PDB entry 7O0X | electron microscopy, 2.44 A resolution | chains an and bn of the 87 polymer chains in the assembly

Chain an:
Name: LHC domain-containing protein
From: Gemmatimonas phototrophica
UniProt: A0A143BHS7 (A0A143BHS7_9BACT); residue numbers follow UniProt; this construct covers 1-71
Amino-acid sequence (71 residues; each row starts with the number of its first residue):
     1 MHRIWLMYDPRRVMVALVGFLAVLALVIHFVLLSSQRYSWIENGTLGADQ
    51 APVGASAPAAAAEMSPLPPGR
Modified residues: Met1 (N-formylmethionine; FME)
Residues lining bound ligands:
  - bacteriochlorophyll a (BCL), molecule 1: Met14, Val18, Leu21, Ala22, Ala25, His29, Leu32, Tyr38, Trp40
  - bacteriochlorophyll a (BCL), molecule 2: Leu21, Leu24, Ala25, Ile28, His29, Leu32, Tyr38
  - menaquinone 8 (MQ8): Val23, Leu26, Val27, Phe30
  - V7N ((2E,4E,6E,10E,12E,14E,16E,18E,20E,22Z,24E,26E,28E)-23-methanoyl-31-methoxy-2,6,10,14,19,27,31-heptamethyl-dotriaconta-2,4,6,10,12,14,16,18,20,22,24,26,28-tridecaenoic acid), molecule 1: Met1, Arg3, Ile4, Met7
  - V7N, molecule 2: Met14, Leu17, Phe20, Leu21, Leu24, Val27, Ile28
  - V7N, molecule 3: Ala25, Leu26, His29, Phe30, Leu33, Trp40

Chain bn:
Name: Light-harvesting protein B:885 subunit beta
From: Gemmatimonas phototrophica
UniProt: A0A143BHS8 (A0A143BHS8_9BACT); residue numbers follow UniProt; this construct covers 1-44
Amino-acid sequence (44 residues; numbered 1 to 44; the number before each row is that of its first residue):
     1 MSEKGGMTEEEARRFHGYMVTGTLGYVVVASVAHFLAWSWRPWF
Disordered / not traced: 1-4
Residues lining bound ligands:
  - 0V9 ((19R,22S)-25-amino-22-hydroxy-22-oxido-16-oxo-17,21,23-trioxa-22lambda~5~-phosphapentacosan-19-yl (9Z)-hexadec-9-enoate), molecule 1: Val27, Ala30, Ser31, His34, Trp38, Trp43, Phe44
  - 0V9, molecule 2: Ala33, Leu36, Ala37, Trp40
  - bacteriochlorophyll a (BCL), molecule 1: Thr21, Leu24, Gly25, Val28
  - bacteriochlorophyll a (BCL), molecule 2: Leu24, Tyr26, Val27, Ala30, His34, Trp43, Phe44
  - bacteriochlorophyll a (BCL), molecule 3: Gly25, Val28, Val29, Val32
  - bacteriochlorophyll a (BCL), molecule 4: Tyr26, Val29, Ala30, Ala33, His34, Ala37, Trp40
  - V7N ((2E,4E,6E,10E,12E,14E,16E,18E,20E,22Z,24E,26E,28E)-23-methanoyl-31-methoxy-2,6,10,14,19,27,31-heptamethyl-dotriaconta-2,4,6,10,12,14,16,18,20,22,24,26,28-tridecaenoic acid): Arg14, Phe15, Tyr18, Met19, Gly22, Thr23, Tyr26

Interface between chain an and chain bn:
Contacting residue pairs (33; chain an residue first):
  Met1(an) - His16(bn)
  His2(an) - Glu9(bn)  salt bridge
  His2(an) - Ala12(bn)
  His2(an) - Arg13(bn)
  His2(an) - His16(bn)
  Arg3(an) - Glu9(bn)  salt bridge
  Trp5(an) - Met7(bn)
  Trp5(an) - Ala12(bn)
  Trp5(an) - Phe15(bn)  hydrophobic
  Trp5(an) - His16(bn)  hydrogen bond
  Trp5(an) - Met19(bn)  hydrophobic
  Leu6(an) - Met7(bn)
  Leu6(an) - Thr8(bn)
  Leu6(an) - Glu9(bn)
  Leu6(an) - Ala12(bn)  hydrophobic
  Pro10(an) - Met7(bn)  hydrophobic
  Pro10(an) - Phe15(bn)  hydrophobic
  Val13(an) - Met19(bn)  hydrophobic
  Met14(an) - Met19(bn)  hydrophobic
  Leu17(an) - Met19(bn)  hydrophobic
  Arg37(an) - Arg41(bn)  hydrogen bond (backbone-side chain)
  Arg37(an) - Pro42(bn)  hydrogen bond (side chain-backbone)
  Tyr38(an) - Trp40(bn)  hydrophobic
  Tyr38(an) - Arg41(bn)  hydrogen bond (side chain-backbone)
  Tyr38(an) - Pro42(bn)  hydrogen bond (side chain-backbone)
  Tyr38(an) - Trp43(bn)  hydrogen bond (side chain-backbone)
  Trp40(an) - Trp40(bn)  hydrophobic
  Asn43(an) - Arg41(bn)  hydrogen bond
  Gly44(an) - Trp40(bn)  hydrogen bond (backbone-side chain)
  Gly44(an) - Arg41(bn)
  Leu46(an) - Arg41(bn)  hydrogen bond (backbone-side chain)
  Ala48(an) - Trp40(bn)
  Ala51(an) - Arg41(bn)
Also at the interface, not in a pair above, chain an (18 interface residues in all): Leu21
Also at the interface, not in a pair above, chain bn (13 interface residues in all): Tyr26

In short:
18 residues of chain an face 13 of chain bn across their interface, with 9 hydrogen bonds and 2 salt bridges.
Polar contacts include His2(an)-Glu9(bn), Arg3(an)-Glu9(bn) and Trp5(an)-His16(bn). 2 bacteriochlorophyll a
molecules and one compound V7N molecule are bound between chain an and chain bn.
Chain an is LHC domain-containing protein and chain bn is Light-harvesting protein B:885 subunit beta, both
from Gemmatimonas phototrophica; the structure, Cryo-EM structure (model_2b) of the RC-dLH complex from
Gemmatimonas phototrophica at 2.44 A, was determined by electron microscopy, deposited together with 7O0U,
7O0V and 7O0W.
